2Q38 - chain A; structure by X-ray diffraction, 1.95 A resolution.

[Chain A]
Protein: Carbonic anhydrase 2
Source organism: Homo sapiens
Notes: EC 4.2.1.1
UniProt: P00918 (CAH2_HUMAN); the author numbering skips numbers that UniProt does not, so the offset changes along the chain: 1-125 = UniProt 1-125; 127-261 = UniProt 126-260
Chain sequence (260 residues; each row starts with the number of its first residue; note: 1 number in that range is skipped by the numbering (no residue carries it; nothing is unmodelled there)):
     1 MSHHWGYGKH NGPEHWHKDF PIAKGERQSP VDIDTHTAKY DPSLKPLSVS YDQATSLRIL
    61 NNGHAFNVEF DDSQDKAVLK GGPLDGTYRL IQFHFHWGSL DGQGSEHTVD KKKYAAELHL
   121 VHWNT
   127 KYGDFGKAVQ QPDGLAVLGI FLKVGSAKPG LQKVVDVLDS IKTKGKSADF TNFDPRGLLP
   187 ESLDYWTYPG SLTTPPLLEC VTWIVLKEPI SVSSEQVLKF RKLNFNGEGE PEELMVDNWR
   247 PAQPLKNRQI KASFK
Disordered / not traced: 1-3, 261
Metal / ion sites: Zn2+: His-94, His-96, His-119
Ligand contacts:
  - benzoic acid (BEZ): Gln-136, Gln-137, Pro-138, Glu-205, Cys-206
  - Hg2+ (HG): Val-135, Gln-136, Gln-137, Pro-138, Glu-205, Cys-206
  - 1,2-benzisothiazol-3(2h)-one 1,1-dioxide (LSA), molecule 1: Gly-6, Tyr-7, Gly-8, Asn-11, Phe-231, Glu-239
  - 1,2-benzisothiazol-3(2h)-one 1,1-dioxide (LSA), molecule 2: Gln-92, His-94, His-96, His-119, Val-121, Phe-131, Leu-141, Val-143, Ser-197, Leu-198, Thr-199, Thr-200, Trp-209
UniProt features mapped onto this chain:
  - active site: His-64 (Proton donor/acceptor)
  - binding site (Zn(2+)): His-94, His-96, His-119
  - binding site (substrate): Thr-199, Thr-200
  - site: Tyr-7 (Fine-tunes the proton-transfer properties of H-64), Asn-62 (Fine-tunes the proton-transfer properties of H-64), Asn-67 (Fine-tunes the proton-transfer properties of H-64), Gln-92 (Involved in the binding of some activators, including histamine and L-histidine)
  - modified residue: Ser-2 (N-acetylserine), Ser-166 (Phosphoserine), Ser-173 (Phosphoserine)

[In short]
Chain A binds Hg2+, 1,2-benzisothiazol-3(2h)-one 1,1-dioxide and benzoic acid. His-94, His-96 and His-119 form
the Zn2+ site. UniProt lists active-site residue His-64, 3 Zn2+-binding residues and substrate-binding
residues Thr-199 and Thr-200.
Chain A is Carbonic anhydrase 2 (Homo sapiens); the structure, Carbonic Anhydrase II in complex with Saccharin
at 1.95 Angstrom, was determined by X-ray diffraction (same publication as 2Q1B).
